2BV4 - chains A and B; structure by X-ray diffraction, 1.00 A resolution.

== Chain A (and B) ==
Protein: Lectin cv-iil
From: Chromobacterium violaceum
Notes: chain B of this document is another copy of the same molecule, construct and numbering; everything in this record applies to it too
UniProt: Q7NX84 (Q7NX84_CHRVO); residues 1-113 here correspond to UniProt positions 2-114 (UniProt number = residue number + 1)
Amino-acid sequence (113 residues; numbered 1 to 113; the number before each row is that of its first residue):
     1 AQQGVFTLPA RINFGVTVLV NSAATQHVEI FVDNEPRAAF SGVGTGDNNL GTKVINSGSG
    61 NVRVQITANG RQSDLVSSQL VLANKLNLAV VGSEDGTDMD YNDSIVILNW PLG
Metal / ion sites: Ca2+ site 1: Asn21, Asp100, Asn102, Asp103 (together with methyl alpha-D-mannopyranoside) (shared with Gly113(B) of chain B); Ca2+ site 2: Glu94, Asp98, Asp100, Asp103 (together with methyl alpha-D-mannopyranoside); Ca2+ site 3: Gly113 (together with methyl alpha-D-mannopyranoside) (shared with Asn21(B), Asp100(B), Asn102(B), Asp103(B) of chain B)
Residues lining bound ligands: methyl alpha-D-mannopyranoside (MMA): Asn21, Ser22, Ala23, Ala24, Thr45, Glu94, Asp95, Gly96, Asp98, Asp100, Asn102, Asp103

== Chain A / chain B interface ==
Contacting residue pairs (67; chain A residue first):
  Gly15(A) with Asp47(B)
  Thr17(A) with Leu19(B); Asn49(B)
  Leu19(A) with Thr17(B); Thr52(B); Asn109(B)
  Asn21(A) with Leu112(B); Gly113(B), hydrogen bond (side chain-backbone)
  Thr45(A) with Gly113(B), hydrogen bond (backbone-backbone)
  Gly46(A) with Val54(B)
  Asp47(A) with Gly15(B); Thr52(B); Asn109(B), hydrogen bond; Leu112(B)
  Asn49(A) with Thr17(B); Asn49(B), hydrogen bond; Gly51(B); Thr52(B), hydrogen bond
  Gly51(A) with Asn49(B)
  Thr52(A) with Leu19(B); Asp47(B); Asn49(B), hydrogen bond
  Val54(A) with Gly46(B)
  Val76(A) with Leu82(B), hydrophobic; Ala83(B), hydrophobic
  Ser77(A) with Leu82(B)
  Ser78(A) with Leu80(B); Leu82(B)
  Leu80(A) with Ser78(B); Leu80(B), hydrophobic; Val90(B), hydrophobic
  Leu82(A) with Val76(B), hydrophobic; Ser77(B); Ser78(B); Val90(B), hydrophobic
  Ala83(A) with Val76(B), hydrophobic
  Lys85(A) with Met99(B); Asp100(B)
  Leu86(A) with Gly92(B); Tyr101(B); Ile105(B), hydrophobic
  Leu88(A) with Val90(B), hydrophobic
  Val90(A) with Leu80(B), hydrophobic; Leu88(B), hydrophobic
  Gly92(A) with Leu86(B)
  Met99(A) with Lys85(B)
  Asp100(A) with Lys85(B); Gly113(B)
  Tyr101(A) with Ala83(B), hydrophobic; Leu86(B)
  Asn102(A) with Pro111(B), hydrogen bond (side chain-backbone); Leu112(B); Gly113(B), hydrogen bond (side chain-backbone)
  Ile105(A) with Leu86(B), hydrophobic; Asn109(B)
  Ile107(A) with Leu88(B), hydrophobic
  Asn109(A) with Leu19(B); Asp47(B), hydrogen bond; Ile105(B)
  Pro111(A) with Asn102(B), hydrogen bond (backbone-side chain)
  Leu112(A) with Asn21(B); Asp47(B); Asn102(B), hydrogen bond (backbone-side chain)
  Gly113(A) with Asn21(B), hydrogen bond (backbone-side chain); Thr45(B), hydrogen bond (backbone-backbone); Asp100(B); Asn102(B), hydrogen bond (backbone-side chain)
Other interface residues (no listed pair), chain B (32 interface residues in all): Ile107

== In short ==
The chain A/chain B interface involves 32 residues from each chain, with 14 hydrogen bonds. Among the polar
pairs are Asn21(A)-Gly113(B), Asp47(A)-Asn109(B) and Asn49(A)-Asn49(B). Chain A binds methyl
alpha-D-mannopyranoside. Asn21(A), Asp100(A), Asn102(A) and Asp103(A) coordinate Ca2+ site 1.
Both chains are Lectin cv-iil (Chromobacterium violaceum). Entry 2BV4 (1.0A Structure of Chromobacterium
Violaceum Lectin in Complex with alpha-methyl-mannoside) was determined by X-ray diffraction, deposited
together with 2BOI.
